Entry 4YX9 (X-ray diffraction, 1.75 A resolution); this record covers chains A and B.

# Chain A (and B)
Molecule: CFTR inhibitory factor
Source organism: Pseudomonas aeruginosa (strain UCBPP-PA14)
Notes: chain B of this document is another copy of the same molecule, construct and numbering; everything in this record applies to it too
Reference sequence: Q02P97 (Q02P97_PSEAB); residues 25-319 here = UniProt positions 25-319
Sequence (301 residues; numbered 25 to 325; the number before each row is that of its first residue):
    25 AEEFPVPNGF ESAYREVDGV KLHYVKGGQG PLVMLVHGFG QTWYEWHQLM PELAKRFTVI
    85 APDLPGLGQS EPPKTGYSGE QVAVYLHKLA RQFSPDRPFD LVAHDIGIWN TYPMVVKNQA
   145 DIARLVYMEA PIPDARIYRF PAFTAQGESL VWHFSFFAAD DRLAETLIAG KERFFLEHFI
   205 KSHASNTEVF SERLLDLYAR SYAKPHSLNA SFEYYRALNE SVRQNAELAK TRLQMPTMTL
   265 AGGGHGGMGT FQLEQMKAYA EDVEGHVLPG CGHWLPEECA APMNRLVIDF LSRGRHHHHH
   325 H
Not modelled in the structure: 318-325
Cystine bridges: C295-C303
Differences from the reference sequence: expression tag (320-325)
Residues lining bound ligands: tiratricol (4HY; [4-(4-hydroxy-3-iodo-phenoxy)-3,5-diiodo-phenyl]-acetic acid): E153, P155, R163, F164, P165, S173, L174, V175, H177, H207, G270, G271, M272, F275, H297
Reported in the primary citation:
  - binding site for tiratricol: F164, G270
  - conformationally variable residues (side-chain flip): F164, M272
  - catalytic residues: H177

# Chain A / chain B interface
Residue-residue contacts - 72 pairs, chain A then chain B:
  I161(A) with F167(B), hydrophobic
  Y162(A) with P165(B); F167(B); T168(B); A169(B)
  F164(A) with P165(B); A166(B), hydrogen bond (backbone-backbone)
  P165(A) with Y162(B); F164(B); A166(B)
  A166(A) with F164(B), hydrogen bond (backbone-backbone); P165(B); A166(B); V175(B), hydrophobic; S179(B), hydrogen bond (backbone-side chain)
  F167(A) with Y162(B); F178(B), hydrophobic; S179(B); A182(B), hydrophobic; L242(B), hydrophobic; N243(B)
  T168(A) with Y162(B); N243(B), hydrogen bond (backbone-side chain)
  A169(A) with Y162(B); N243(B), hydrogen bond (backbone-side chain)
  Q170(A) with N243(B)
  G171(A) with N243(B)
  E172(A) with S179(B); A183(B)
  S173(A) with S179(B), hydrogen bond (backbone-side chain)
  V175(A) with A166(B), hydrophobic
  W176(A) with W176(B), hydrophobic; S179(B); F180(B), hydrophobic; L187(B), hydrophobic
  F178(A) with F167(B), hydrophobic
  S179(A) with A166(B), hydrogen bond (side chain-backbone); F167(B); E172(B); S173(B), hydrogen bond (side chain-backbone); W176(B)
  F180(A) with W176(B), hydrophobic
  A182(A) with F167(B), hydrophobic
  A183(A) with E172(B)
  D184(A) with H202(B)
  D185(A) with F198(B); H202(B), salt bridge
  L187(A) with W176(B), hydrophobic; F198(B), hydrophobic; H202(B)
  T190(A) with K195(B); F198(B)
  L191(A) with L191(B); K195(B), hydrogen bond (backbone-side chain)
  K195(A) with T190(B); L191(B), hydrogen bond (side chain-backbone); A193(B); K195(B)
  F198(A) with D185(B); L187(B), hydrophobic; T190(B)
  F199(A) with L187(B), hydrophobic; L191(B), hydrophobic
  H202(A) with A183(B); D184(B), salt bridge; D185(B), salt bridge; L187(B)
  L242(A) with F167(B), hydrophobic
  N243(A) with F167(B); T168(B), hydrogen bond (side chain-backbone); A169(B), hydrogen bond (side chain-backbone); G171(B)
Interface residues without a listed pair, chain A (31 interface residues in all): I192
Interface residues without a listed pair, chain B (34 interface residues in all): I161, Q170, R186, I192, F199, R247

# Overview
31 residues of chain A and 34 residues of chain B are in contact, with 12 hydrogen bonds and 3 salt bridges.
Among the polar pairs are D185(A)-H202(B), H202(A)-D184(B) and A166(A)-S179(B). Chain A binds tiratricol. From
the paper: the catalytic residue H177(A); a binding site for tiratricol at F164(A) and G270(A).
Both chains are CFTR inhibitory factor (Pseudomonas aeruginosa (strain UCBPP-PA14)). Entry 4YX9 (Crystal
structure of the CFTR inhibitory factor Cif bound to tiratricol) was determined by X-ray diffraction together
with 4DLN, 4DM7, 4DMF, 4DMH and 4DMK from the same study.
